PDB entry 1KEL | X-ray diffraction, 1.90 A resolution | chains L and H

[Chain L]
Protein: 28B4 fab
Source organism: Mus musculus
Notes: fragment: variable regions of light and heavy chains; antibody fragment or engineered binder
Amino-acid sequence (217 residues; numbered 1 to 217; the number before each row is that of its first residue):
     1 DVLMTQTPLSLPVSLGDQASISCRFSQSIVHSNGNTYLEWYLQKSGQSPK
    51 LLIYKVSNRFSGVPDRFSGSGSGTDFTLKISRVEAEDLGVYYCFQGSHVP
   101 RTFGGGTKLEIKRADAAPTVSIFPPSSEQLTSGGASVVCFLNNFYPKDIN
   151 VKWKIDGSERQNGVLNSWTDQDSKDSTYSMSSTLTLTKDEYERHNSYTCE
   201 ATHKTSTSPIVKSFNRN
Sequence notes: conflict Phe-25 (Ser in PC4203), Ser-32 (Thr in PC4203), Ser-45 (Pro in PC4203)
Disulfides: Cys-23/Cys-93, Cys-139/Cys-199
Residues lining bound ligands: HAPTEN (AAH; 1-[n-4'-nitrobenzyl-N-4'-carboxybutylamino]methylphosphonic acid): His-31, Asn-33, Tyr-37, Glu-39, Phe-94, Gly-96, Ser-97

[Chain H]
Protein: 28B4 fab
Source organism: Mus musculus
Notes: fragment: variable regions of light and heavy chains
Reference sequence: P01868 (GC1_MOUSE); residues 120-218 here correspond to UniProt positions 1-99 (UniProt number = residue number - 119)
Amino-acid sequence (218 residues; numbered 1 to 218; the number before each row is that of its first residue):
     1 EVKLVESGGGLGQPGGSLRLSCATSGFTFTDYYFNWARQPPGKALEWLGF
    51 IRNKAKGYTTEYSASVKGRFTISRDNSQGILYLQMNTLRAEDSATYYCAR
   101 WGSYAMDYWGQGTSVTVSSAKTTPPSVYPLAPGSAAQTNSMVTLGCLVKG
   151 YFPEPVTVTWNSGSLSSGVHTFPAVLQSDLYTLSSSVTVPSSPRPSETVT
   201 CNVAHPASSTKVDKKIVP
Curated features (UniProtKB/Swiss-Prot):
  - region: Val-217, Pro-218 (Hinge)
Disulfides: Cys-22/Cys-98, Cys-146/Cys-201
Residues lining bound ligands: HAPTEN (AAH; 1-[n-4'-nitrobenzyl-N-4'-carboxybutylamino]methylphosphonic acid): Tyr-33, Asn-35, Phe-50, Arg-52, Lys-56, Trp-101, Met-106

[How chain L and chain H interact]
Residue-residue contacts (73):
  Tyr-37(L) / Trp-101(H)  hydrophobic
  Glu-39(L) / Trp-101(H)  hydrogen bond
  Glu-39(L) / Ala-105(H)
  Tyr-41(L) / Ala-105(H)
  Tyr-41(L) / Met-106(H)  hydrogen bond (side chain-backbone)
  Tyr-41(L) / Trp-109(H)
  Gln-43(L) / Gln-39(H)  hydrogen bond
  Gln-43(L) / Leu-45(H)
  Gln-43(L) / Tyr-97(H)  hydrogen bond
  Gln-47(L) / Tyr-97(H)
  Ser-48(L) / Tyr-97(H)
  Ser-48(L) / Gly-110(H)  hydrogen bond (side chain-backbone)
  Ser-48(L) / Gln-111(H)
  Pro-49(L) / Leu-45(H)  hydrophobic
  Pro-49(L) / Trp-109(H)
  Leu-51(L) / Tyr-104(H)
  Leu-51(L) / Met-106(H)
  Tyr-54(L) / Ser-103(H)
  Tyr-54(L) / Tyr-104(H)
  Tyr-54(L) / Ala-105(H)  hydrophobic
  Phe-60(L) / Asp-107(H)
  Tyr-92(L) / Gln-39(H)
  Tyr-92(L) / Ala-44(H)
  Tyr-92(L) / Leu-45(H)  hydrogen bond (side chain-backbone)
  Phe-94(L) / Trp-47(H)
  Phe-94(L) / Met-106(H)  hydrophobic
  Gly-96(L) / Phe-50(H)
  Arg-101(L) / Trp-47(H)
  Arg-101(L) / Glu-61(H)
  Phe-103(L) / Leu-45(H)  hydrophobic
  Phe-103(L) / Trp-47(H)
  Phe-103(L) / Trp-109(H)  hydrophobic
  Ser-121(L) / Thr-143(H)
  Phe-123(L) / Leu-130(H)
  Phe-123(L) / Ala-131(H)
  Phe-123(L) / Pro-132(H)
  Phe-123(L) / Thr-143(H)
  Pro-124(L) / Ala-131(H)
  Ser-126(L) / Tyr-128(H)
  Ser-126(L) / Pro-129(H)
  Glu-128(L) / Tyr-128(H)
  Glu-128(L) / Pro-129(H)
  Glu-128(L) / Lys-214(H)  salt bridge
  Gln-129(L) / Tyr-128(H)
  Gln-129(L) / Lys-149(H)
  Ser-132(L) / Tyr-128(H)
  Ser-136(L) / Leu-147(H)
  Ser-136(L) / Lys-149(H)
  Val-138(L) / Leu-130(H)  hydrophobic
  Phe-140(L) / Leu-130(H)  hydrophobic
  Phe-140(L) / Phe-172(H)  hydrophobic
  Phe-140(L) / Ser-184(H)
  Phe-140(L) / Ser-185(H)
  Phe-140(L) / Ser-186(H)
  Asn-142(L) / His-170(H)  hydrogen bond
  Asn-142(L) / Phe-172(H)
  Asn-142(L) / Ser-186(H)  hydrogen bond
  Asn-143(L) / His-170(H)
  Leu-165(L) / Val-175(H)  hydrophobic
  Leu-165(L) / Leu-176(H)
  Leu-165(L) / Gln-177(H)
  Asn-166(L) / Val-175(H)
  Ser-167(L) / Phe-172(H)
  Ser-167(L) / Pro-173(H)  hydrogen bond (side chain-backbone)
  Trp-168(L) / Pro-173(H)
  Thr-169(L) / Phe-172(H)
  Ser-179(L) / His-170(H)  hydrogen bond
  Ser-179(L) / Phe-172(H)
  Met-180(L) / Phe-172(H)
  Ser-181(L) / Phe-172(H)
  Ser-181(L) / Ser-184(H)  hydrogen bond
  Thr-185(L) / Lys-149(H)
  Thr-185(L) / Gln-177(H)
Interface residues without a listed pair, chain L (41 interface residues in all): Lys-50, Lys-55, Thr-102, Gly-105, Thr-183
Interface residues without a listed pair, chain H (40 interface residues in all): Ala-37, Glu-46, Gly-133, Leu-144, Gly-145, Thr-171

[In short]
The interface between chain L and chain H involves 41 residues on one side and 40 on the other; the contacts
include 11 hydrogen bonds and 1 salt bridge. Among the polar pairs are Glu-128(L)/Lys-214(H),
Glu-39(L)/Trp-101(H) and Tyr-41(L)/Met-106(H).
Here chain L is 28B4 fab and chain H is 28B4 fab, both from Mus musculus. Entry 1KEL (Catalytic antibody 28B4
fab fragment complexed with hapten (1-[n-4'-nitrobenzyl-N-4'-carboxybutylamino] methylphosphonic acid)) was
determined by X-ray diffraction (same publication as 1KEM).
